9EMY - chains A and E of the 3 polymer chains in the assembly; structure by X-ray diffraction, 2.81 A resolution.

# Chain A
Protein: non-specific serine/threonine protein kinase
Source organism: Plasmodium falciparum
Notes: EC 2.7.11.1
UniProt: A0A2I0BRS6 (A0A2I0BRS6_PLAFO); residues 149-561 here = UniProt positions 149-561
Amino-acid sequence (413 residues; each row starts with the number of its first residue):
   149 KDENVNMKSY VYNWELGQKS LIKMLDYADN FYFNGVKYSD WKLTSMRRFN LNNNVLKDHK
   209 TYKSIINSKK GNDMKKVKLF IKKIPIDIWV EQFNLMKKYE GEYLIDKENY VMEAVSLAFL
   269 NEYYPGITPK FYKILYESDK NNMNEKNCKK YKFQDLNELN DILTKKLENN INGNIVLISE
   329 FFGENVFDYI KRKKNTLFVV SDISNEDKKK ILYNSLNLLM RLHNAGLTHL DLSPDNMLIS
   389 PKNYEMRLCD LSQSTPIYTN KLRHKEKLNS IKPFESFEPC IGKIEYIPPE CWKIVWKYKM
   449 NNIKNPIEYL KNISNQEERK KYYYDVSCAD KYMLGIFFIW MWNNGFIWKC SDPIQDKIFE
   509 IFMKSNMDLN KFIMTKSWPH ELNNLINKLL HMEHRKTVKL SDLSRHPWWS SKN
Disordered / not traced: 149-156, 195-203, 217-222, 287-301, 344-348
Residues lining bound ligands: ATP-gamma-S (AGS; phosphothiophosphoric acid-adenylate ester): Met194, His207, Thr209, Phe228, Lys230, Glu256, Pro277, Ser327, Glu328, Phe329, Phe330, Asn333, Asp379, Asp383, Asn384, Leu386, Cys397, Asp398
Reported in the primary citation:
  - catalytic residues: Asp379 (proposed by the authors, not directly observed)
  - mutagenesis - D379N: abolished catalytic activity
  - binding site for ATP-gamma-S: Lys230
  - contacts within the chain: Lys230-Glu261

# Chain E
Protein: Nanobody 2G9
Source organism: Lama glama
Notes: antibody fragment or engineered binder
Amino-acid sequence (134 residues; row label = number of the first residue in the row):
     3 QVQLVESGGG SVQAGGSLRL SCAASGRTFS SYSMAWFRQA PGKERENVAV ISWSGSTSYY
    63 AESVKGRFTI SRDNAKNTVY LQMNSLKPED TAVYYCAAGP RTTPQAMGAV EYDYWGQGTQ
   123 VTVSSAAAEN LYFQ
Disordered / not traced: 128-136
Disulfides: Cys24-Cys98

# How chain A and chain E interact
Residue-residue contacts - 52 pairs, chain A then chain E:
  Asp254(A) - Gln107(E)
  Cys428(A) - Pro106(E)  hydrophobic
  Cys428(A) - Gln107(E)  hydrogen bond
  Ile432(A) - Pro106(E)  hydrophobic
  Ile435(A) - Pro106(E)  hydrophobic
  Trp440(A) - Pro106(E)
  Lys441(A) - Tyr61(E)
  Val443(A) - Thr105(E)
  Val443(A) - Pro106(E)
  Trp444(A) - Tyr61(E)
  Trp444(A) - Thr104(E)
  Trp444(A) - Val112(E)  hydrophobic
  Lys447(A) - Thr104(E)
  Lys447(A) - Thr105(E)  hydrogen bond (side chain-backbone)
  Lys447(A) - Gln107(E)  hydrogen bond (side chain-backbone)
  Lys447(A) - Gly110(E)
  Lys447(A) - Ala111(E)
  Lys447(A) - Val112(E)
  Met448(A) - Asn49(E)
  Met448(A) - Val50(E)
  Met448(A) - Ala51(E)
  Met448(A) - Val52(E)  hydrophobic
  Met448(A) - Ala63(E)
  Asn449(A) - Ala63(E)
  Asn449(A) - Glu64(E)  hydrogen bond (side chain-backbone)
  Ile451(A) - Ala108(E)
  Lys452(A) - Ala108(E)
  Lys452(A) - Met109(E)
  Lys452(A) - Gly110(E)  hydrogen bond (side chain-backbone)
  Pro454(A) - Ala108(E)
  Lys469(A) - Glu64(E)  salt bridge
  Tyr470(A) - Glu64(E)
  Pro501(A) - Ser54(E)
  Pro501(A) - Trp55(E)  hydrogen bond (backbone-side chain)
  Pro501(A) - Thr59(E)
  Ile502(A) - Ser35(E)  hydrogen bond (backbone-side chain)
  Ile502(A) - Ile53(E)
  Ile502(A) - Ser54(E)
  Ile502(A) - Trp55(E)  hydrogen bond (backbone-side chain)
  Ile502(A) - Thr59(E)
  Ile502(A) - Tyr61(E)  hydrophobic
  Gln503(A) - Trp55(E)
  Gln503(A) - Arg103(E)
  Gln503(A) - Thr104(E)  hydrogen bond (side chain-backbone)
  Asp504(A) - Trp55(E)
  Lys505(A) - Trp55(E)
  Glu508(A) - Ser54(E)  hydrogen bond
  Glu508(A) - Trp55(E)  hydrogen bond (side chain-backbone)
  Glu508(A) - Ser56(E)  hydrogen bond
  Glu508(A) - Gly57(E)  hydrogen bond (side chain-backbone)
  Glu508(A) - Ser58(E)  hydrogen bond
  Met511(A) - Thr59(E)
Also at the interface, not in a pair above, chain A (26 interface residues in all): Lys445, Asn450, Glu466
Also at the interface, not in a pair above, chain E (27 interface residues in all): Arg47, Pro102

# Summary
26 residues of chain A and 27 residues of chain E are in contact, with 14 hydrogen bonds and 1 salt bridge.
Among the polar pairs are Lys469(A)-Glu64(E), Cys428(A)-Gln107(E) and Lys447(A)-Thr105(E). Bound to chain A:
ATP-gamma-S. From the paper: the catalytic residue Asp379(A); D379N of chain A abolishes catalytic activity.
Chain A is non-specific serine/threonine protein kinase (Plasmodium falciparum) and chain E is Nanobody 2G9
(Lama glama); the structure, P. falciparum FIKK13 in complex with ATPgammaS, was determined by X-ray
diffraction.
